PDB entry 9BW0 | X-ray diffraction, 3.51 A resolution | chains A and H of the 14 polymer chains in the assembly

# Chain A
Molecule: DNA-directed RNA polymerase II subunit RPB1
Source organism: Saccharomyces cerevisiae
Notes: EC 2.7.7.6
UniProt: P04050 (RPB1_YEAST); residue numbers follow UniProt; this construct covers 1-1733
Chain sequence (1733 residues; row label = number of the first residue in the row):
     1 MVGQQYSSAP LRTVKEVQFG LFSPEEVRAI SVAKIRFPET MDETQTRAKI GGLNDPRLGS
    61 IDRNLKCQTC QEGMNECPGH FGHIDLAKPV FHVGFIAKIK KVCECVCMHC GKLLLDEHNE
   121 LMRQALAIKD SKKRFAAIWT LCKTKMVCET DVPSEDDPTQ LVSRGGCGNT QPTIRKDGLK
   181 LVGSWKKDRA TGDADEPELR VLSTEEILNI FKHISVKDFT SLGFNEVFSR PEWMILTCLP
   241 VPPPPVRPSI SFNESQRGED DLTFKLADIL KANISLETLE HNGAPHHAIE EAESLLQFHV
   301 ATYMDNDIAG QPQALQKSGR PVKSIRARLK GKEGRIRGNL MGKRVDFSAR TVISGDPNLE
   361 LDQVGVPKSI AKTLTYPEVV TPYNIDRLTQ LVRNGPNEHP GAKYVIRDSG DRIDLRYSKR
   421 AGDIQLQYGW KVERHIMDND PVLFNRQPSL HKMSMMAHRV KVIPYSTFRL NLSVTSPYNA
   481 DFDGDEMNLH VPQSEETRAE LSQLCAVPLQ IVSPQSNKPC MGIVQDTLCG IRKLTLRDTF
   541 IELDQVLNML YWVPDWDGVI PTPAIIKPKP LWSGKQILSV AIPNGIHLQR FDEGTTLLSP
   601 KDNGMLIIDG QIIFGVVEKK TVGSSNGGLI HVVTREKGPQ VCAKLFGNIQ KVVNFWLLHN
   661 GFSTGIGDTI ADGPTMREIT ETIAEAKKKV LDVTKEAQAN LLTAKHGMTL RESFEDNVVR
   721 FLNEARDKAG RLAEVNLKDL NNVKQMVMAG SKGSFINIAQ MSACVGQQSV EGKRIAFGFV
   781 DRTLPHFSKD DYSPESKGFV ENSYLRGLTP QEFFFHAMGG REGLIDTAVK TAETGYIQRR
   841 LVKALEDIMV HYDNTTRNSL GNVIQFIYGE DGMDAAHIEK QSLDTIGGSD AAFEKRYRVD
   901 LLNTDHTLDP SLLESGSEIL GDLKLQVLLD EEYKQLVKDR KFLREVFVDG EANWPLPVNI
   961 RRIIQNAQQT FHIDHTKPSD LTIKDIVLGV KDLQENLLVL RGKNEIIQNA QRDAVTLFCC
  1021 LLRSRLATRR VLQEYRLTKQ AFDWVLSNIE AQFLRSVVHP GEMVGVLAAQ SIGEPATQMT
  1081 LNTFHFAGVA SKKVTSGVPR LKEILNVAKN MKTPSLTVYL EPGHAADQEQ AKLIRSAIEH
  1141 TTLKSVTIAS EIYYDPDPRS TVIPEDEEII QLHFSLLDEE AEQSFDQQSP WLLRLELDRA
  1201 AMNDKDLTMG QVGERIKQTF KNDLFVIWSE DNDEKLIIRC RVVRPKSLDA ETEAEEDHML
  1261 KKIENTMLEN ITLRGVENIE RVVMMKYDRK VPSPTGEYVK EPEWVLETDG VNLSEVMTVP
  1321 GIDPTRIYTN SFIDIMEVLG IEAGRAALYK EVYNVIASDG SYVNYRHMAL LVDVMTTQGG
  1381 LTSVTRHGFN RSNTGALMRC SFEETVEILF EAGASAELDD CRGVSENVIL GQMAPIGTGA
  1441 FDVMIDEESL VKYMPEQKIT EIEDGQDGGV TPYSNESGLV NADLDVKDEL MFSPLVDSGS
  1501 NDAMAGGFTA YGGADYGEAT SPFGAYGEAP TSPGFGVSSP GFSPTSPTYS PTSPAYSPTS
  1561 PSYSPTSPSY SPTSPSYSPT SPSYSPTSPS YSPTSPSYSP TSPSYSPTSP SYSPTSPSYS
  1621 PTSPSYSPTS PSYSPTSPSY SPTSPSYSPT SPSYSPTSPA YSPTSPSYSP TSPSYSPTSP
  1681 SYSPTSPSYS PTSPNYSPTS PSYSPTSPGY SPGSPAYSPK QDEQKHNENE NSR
Unresolved in the structure: 1, 154-162, 166, 187-197, 253-255, 319-320, 1095, 1157-1160, 1173-1186, 1244-1254, 1456-1733
Swiss-Prot annotation at these positions:
  - region: Pro248 to Asp260 (Lid loop), Asn306 to Lys323 (Rudder loop), Pro810 to Glu822 (Bridging helix)
  - binding site (Zn(2+)): Cys67, Cys70, Cys77, His80, Cys107, Cys110, Cys148, Cys167
  - binding site (Mg(2+)): Asp481, Asp483, Asp485
  - modified residue: Thr1471 (Phosphothreonine)
  - cross-link (Glycyl lysine isopeptide (Lys-Gly)): Lys695 (interchain with G-Cter in ubiquitin), Lys1246 (interchain with G-Cter in ubiquitin), Lys1350 (interchain with G-Cter in ubiquitin)
Bound ions: Zn2+ site 1: Cys67, Cys70, Cys77, His80; Zn2+ site 2: Cys107, Cys110, Cys148

# Chain H
Molecule: DNA-directed RNA polymerases I, II, and III subunit RPABC3
Source organism: Saccharomyces cerevisiae
UniProt: A0A6A5Q8C2 (A0A6A5Q8C2_YEASX); residue numbers follow UniProt; this construct covers 1-146
Chain sequence (146 residues; numbered 1 to 146; the number before each row is that of its first residue):
     1 MSNTLFDDIF QVSEVDPGRY NKVCRIEAAS TTQDQCKLTL DINVELFPVA AQDSLTVTIA
    61 SSLNLEDTPA NDSSATRSWR PPQAGDRSLA DDYDYVMYGT AYKFEEVSKD LIAVYYSFGG
   121 LLMRLEGNYR NLNNLKQENA YLLIRR
Unresolved in the structure: 1, 51-54, 64-75, 82-88, 108-112

# Chain A / chain H interface
Residue-residue contacts - 60 pairs, chain A then chain H:
  Arg537(A) - Tyr20(H)
  Arg537(A) - Val23(H)
  Arg537(A) - Arg25(H)
  Arg537(A) - Asp41(H)  salt bridge
  Arg537(A) - Gly120(H)  hydrogen bond (side chain-backbone)
  Arg537(A) - Leu121(H)
  Arg537(A) - Leu122(H)
  Asp538(A) - Tyr20(H)
  Asp538(A) - Asn21(H)
  Asp538(A) - Lys22(H)  hydrogen bond (side chain-backbone)
  Asp538(A) - Val23(H)
  Phe540(A) - Val23(H)  hydrophobic
  Phe540(A) - Asn43(H)
  Val559(A) - Arg77(H)
  Ile560(A) - Arg77(H)
  Ile560(A) - Ser78(H)
  Ile560(A) - Trp79(H)  hydrogen bond (backbone-backbone)
  Thr562(A) - Tyr98(H)
  Pro563(A) - Trp79(H)
  Pro563(A) - Tyr98(H)
  Ala564(A) - Met97(H)
  Ala564(A) - Tyr98(H)  hydrogen bond (backbone-backbone)
  Ala564(A) - Phe118(H)
  Ile565(A) - Tyr95(H)
  Ile565(A) - Val96(H)
  Ile566(A) - Val96(H)  hydrogen bond (backbone-backbone)
  Ile566(A) - Tyr98(H)  hydrophobic
  Lys567(A) - Asp91(H)
  Lys567(A) - Val96(H)
  Pro568(A) - Leu46(H)
  Pro568(A) - Tyr95(H)  hydrophobic
  Pro570(A) - Trp79(H)  hydrophobic
  Trp572(A) - Trp79(H)  hydrophobic
  Ser573(A) - Gly119(H)  hydrogen bond (side chain-backbone)
  Lys575(A) - Gly119(H)
  Lys575(A) - Gly120(H)
  Gln576(A) - Gly119(H)
  Leu597(A) - Tyr102(H)  hydrogen bond (backbone-side chain)
  Leu597(A) - Lys103(H)
  Leu597(A) - Tyr115(H)  hydrophobic
  Leu598(A) - Arg25(H)  hydrogen bond (backbone-side chain)
  Leu598(A) - Thr39(H)
  Leu598(A) - Tyr115(H)  hydrophobic
  Leu598(A) - Leu122(H)  hydrophobic
  Leu598(A) - Met123(H)
  Leu598(A) - Arg124(H)
  Ser599(A) - Arg25(H)  hydrogen bond (backbone-side chain)
  Ser599(A) - Leu122(H)
  Pro600(A) - Arg25(H)
  Asp602(A) - Tyr20(H)  hydrogen bond
  Leu606(A) - Tyr102(H)  hydrophobic
  Ile613(A) - Tyr102(H)  hydrophobic
  Ile613(A) - Ser117(H)  hydrogen bond (backbone-side chain)
  Ile613(A) - Gly120(H)  hydrogen bond (backbone-backbone)
  Phe614(A) - Leu122(H)  hydrophobic
  Leu737(A) - Arg19(H)
  Lys738(A) - Arg19(H)
  Asp739(A) - Arg19(H)  salt bridge
  His975(A) - Lys136(H)  hydrogen bond
  Thr976(A) - Lys136(H)
Other interface residues (no listed pair), chain A (37 interface residues in all): Leu536, Leu543, Leu571, Ile608, Ile612, Val735, Asp974
Other interface residues (no listed pair), chain H (34 interface residues in all): Thr76, Pro81, Asp94, Glu105

# In short
37 residues of chain A and 34 residues of chain H are in contact; the contacts include 13 hydrogen bonds and 2
salt bridges. Polar pairs include Arg537(A)-Asp41(H), Asp739(A)-Arg19(H) and Arg537(A)-Gly120(H). Curated
annotation (UniProt) lists 8 Zn2+-binding residues and 3 Mg2+-binding residues on chain A.
Here chain A is DNA-directed RNA polymerase II subunit RPB1 and chain H is DNA-directed RNA polymerases I, II,
and III subunit RPABC3, both from Saccharomyces cerevisiae. Entry 9BW0 (RNA Polymerase II - No ATP) was
determined by X-ray diffraction, deposited together with 9BVT, 8U9R and 8U9X.
